PDB entry 7S8C | electron microscopy, 2.85 A resolution | chains B and C of the 4 polymer chains in the assembly

== Chain B (and C) ==
Molecule: Transient receptor potential cation channel subfamily V member 6
From: Homo sapiens
Notes: chain C of this document is another copy of the same molecule, construct and numbering; everything in this record applies to it too
Reference sequence: Q9H1D0 (TRPV6_HUMAN); residues 1-667 here correspond to UniProt positions 41-707 (UniProt number = residue number + 40)
Sequence (683 residues; each row starts with the number of its first residue):
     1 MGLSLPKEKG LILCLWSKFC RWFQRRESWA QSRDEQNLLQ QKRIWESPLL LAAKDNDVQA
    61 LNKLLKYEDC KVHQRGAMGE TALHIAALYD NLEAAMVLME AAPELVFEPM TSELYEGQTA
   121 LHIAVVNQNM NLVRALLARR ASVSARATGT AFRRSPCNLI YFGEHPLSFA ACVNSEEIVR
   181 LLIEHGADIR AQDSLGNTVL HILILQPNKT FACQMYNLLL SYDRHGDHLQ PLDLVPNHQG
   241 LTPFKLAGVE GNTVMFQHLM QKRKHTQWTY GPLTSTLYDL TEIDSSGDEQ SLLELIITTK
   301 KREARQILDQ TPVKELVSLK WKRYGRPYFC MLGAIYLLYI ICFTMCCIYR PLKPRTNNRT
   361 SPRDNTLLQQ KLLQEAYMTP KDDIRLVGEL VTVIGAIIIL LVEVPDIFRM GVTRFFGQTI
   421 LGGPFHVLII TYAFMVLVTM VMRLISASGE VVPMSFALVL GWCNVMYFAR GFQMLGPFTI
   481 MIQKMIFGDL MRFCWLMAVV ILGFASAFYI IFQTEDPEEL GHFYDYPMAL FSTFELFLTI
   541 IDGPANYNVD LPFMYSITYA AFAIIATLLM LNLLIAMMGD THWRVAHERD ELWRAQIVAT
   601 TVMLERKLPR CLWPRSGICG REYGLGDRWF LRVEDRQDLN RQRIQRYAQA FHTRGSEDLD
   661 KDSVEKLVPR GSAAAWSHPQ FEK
Unresolved in the structure: 1-26, 639-683
Differences from the reference sequence: expression tag (668-683)
Ion coordination: Ca2+: Asp-542 (shared with 1 residue of chain A; Asp-542(C) of chain C; 1 residue of chain D)
Ligand contacts:
  - R-Econazole (ECL; 1-[(2R)-2-[(4-chlorobenzyl)oxy]-2-(2,4-dichlorophenyl)ethyl]-1H-imidazole), molecule 1: Leu-337, Val-465, Met-466, Phe-468, Ala-469, Phe-472, Met-474, Leu-475
  - R-Econazole (ECL), molecule 2: Trp-495, Leu-496, Val-499
UniProt features mapped onto this chain:
  - region: Glu-93 to Pro-103 (Interaction with calmodulin), Val-598 to Val-602 (Interaction with S100A10)
  - motif: Ile-541 to Ala-545 (Selectivity filter)
  - binding site (Ca(2+)): Asp-542
  - modified residue: Tyr-161 (Phosphotyrosine)
  - glycosylation: Asn-358 (N-linked (GlcNAc...) asparagine)
Reported in the primary citation:
  - binding site for R-Econazole: Met-466, Ala-469, Phe-472, Met-474, Leu-475, Trp-495, Leu-496, Val-499

== How chain B and chain C interact ==
Residue-residue contacts - 134 pairs, chain B then chain C:
  Gln-267(B) with Asn-37(C); Leu-38(C); Gln-41(C); Tyr-89(C), hydrogen bond (backbone-side chain)
  Trp-268(B) with Asn-37(C); Gln-40(C); Leu-88(C), hydrophobic; Tyr-115(C)
  Thr-269(B) with Leu-88(C); Asn-127(C)
  Tyr-270(B) with Leu-88(C), hydrophobic; Gln-118(C), hydrogen bond; Ile-123(C), hydrophobic; Val-126(C); Phe-152(C); Phe-169(C)
  Gly-271(B) with Val-126(C); Asn-127(C)
  Pro-272(B) with Phe-162(C), hydrophobic
  Leu-273(B) with Leu-159(C), hydrophobic; Ile-160(C), hydrophobic
  Leu-277(B) with Leu-38(C), hydrophobic
  Lys-322(B) with Glu-27(C)
  Arg-323(B) with Glu-27(C), hydrogen bond (side chain-backbone); Gln-31(C), hydrogen bond
  Thr-344(B) with Ser-506(C)
  Cys-347(B) with Ile-510(C); Gln-513(C)
  Ile-348(B) with Tyr-509(C), hydrophobic; Gln-513(C), hydrogen bond (backbone-side chain); Tyr-526(C), hydrophobic
  Arg-350(B) with Ile-510(C), hydrogen bond (side chain-backbone); Gln-513(C), hydrogen bond; Thr-514(C)
  Leu-352(B) with Gln-513(C); Thr-514(C)
  Arg-363(B) with Tyr-547(C), hydrogen bond (side chain-backbone); Asn-548(C); Val-549(C), hydrogen bond (side chain-backbone); Asp-550(C), salt bridge
  Asn-365(B) with Glu-515(C); Asp-516(C), hydrogen bond (backbone-backbone); Glu-519(C), hydrogen bond; Val-549(C); Asp-550(C)
  Thr-366(B) with Thr-514(C); Glu-515(C)
  Leu-367(B) with Thr-514(C), hydrogen bond (backbone-backbone); Asp-516(C); Pro-517(C)
  Leu-368(B) with Gln-513(C); Thr-514(C), hydrogen bond (backbone-backbone)
  Val-451(B) with Ile-510(C); Ile-511(C), hydrophobic
  Val-452(B) with Phe-553(C), hydrophobic; Met-554(C), hydrophobic
  Met-454(B) with Ile-510(C), hydrophobic
  Ser-455(B) with Ile-510(C); Ile-511(C); Met-554(C)
  Phe-456(B) with Met-554(C), hydrophobic
  Leu-458(B) with Gly-503(C); Ser-506(C)
  Val-459(B) with Gly-503(C); Phe-504(C), hydrophobic; Ala-507(C), hydrophobic
  Trp-462(B) with Val-499(C); Leu-502(C), hydrophobic; Gly-503(C)
  Val-465(B) with Val-499(C), hydrophobic
  Met-466(B) with Val-500(C), hydrophobic
  Met-474(B) with Arg-492(C); Trp-495(C)
  Leu-475(B) with Arg-492(C); Leu-496(C), hydrophobic
  Phe-478(B) with Leu-496(C), hydrophobic; Asn-572(C), hydrogen bond (backbone-side chain); Ala-576(C), hydrophobic
  Thr-479(B) with Leu-496(C)
  Met-481(B) with Asn-572(C); Ile-575(C), hydrophobic
  Ile-482(B) with Leu-496(C), hydrophobic; Leu-568(C), hydrophobic; Leu-569(C), hydrophobic; Asn-572(C)
  Met-485(B) with Asn-572(C)
  Ile-486(B) with Leu-568(C), hydrophobic
  Leu-490(B) with Ile-564(C), hydrophobic; Leu-568(C), hydrophobic
  Gly-521(B) with Tyr-547(C)
  His-522(B) with Tyr-547(C), hydrogen bond
  Met-528(B) with Tyr-547(C), hydrophobic
  Phe-531(B) with Ser-556(C)
  Ser-532(B) with Tyr-547(C), hydrogen bond
  Phe-534(B) with Ala-560(C), hydrophobic; Ile-564(C), hydrophobic
  Glu-535(B) with Tyr-559(C)
  Leu-538(B) with Ala-563(C), hydrophobic
  Ile-540(B) with Asp-542(C); Gly-543(C), hydrogen bond (backbone-backbone); Tyr-559(C), hydrophobic; Ala-563(C), hydrophobic
  Ile-541(B) with Tyr-547(C)
  Asp-542(B) with Asp-542(C)
  Leu-574(B) with Leu-571(C), hydrophobic; Leu-574(C), hydrophobic
  Met-577(B) with Leu-571(C), hydrophobic; Ile-575(C)
  Met-578(B) with Ile-575(C), hydrophobic; Met-578(C), hydrophobic
  Thr-581(B) with Ile-575(C)
  His-582(B) with Ile-575(C); Met-578(C), hydrogen bond; Gly-579(C), hydrogen bond (side chain-backbone); Trp-583(C)
  Arg-589(B) with Asp-580(C), salt bridge
  Ile-618(B) with Gln-31(C); Asp-34(C); Leu-38(C), hydrophobic
  Glu-622(B) with Lys-42(C)
  Tyr-623(B) with Glu-35(C); Leu-38(C); Leu-39(C); Lys-42(C); Trp-45(C)
  Leu-625(B) with Leu-38(C), hydrophobic
  Arg-632(B) with Asp-34(C), salt bridge; Asn-37(C), hydrogen bond
  Glu-634(B) with Arg-33(C), salt bridge
  Arg-636(B) with Leu-159(C), hydrogen bond (side chain-backbone); Ile-160(C); Phe-162(C); Gln-206(C); Pro-207(C)
Also at the interface, not in a pair above, chain B (73 interface residues in all): Pro-362, Asp-364, Cys-463, Ala-469, Met-497, Tyr-524, Ala-586, Gly-617, Gly-624, Asp-638
Also at the interface, not in a pair above, chain C (80 interface residues in all): Ala-30, His-122, Met-491, Phe-493, Thr-539, Leu-551, Thr-558, Thr-567, Leu-573, Arg-584

== Overview ==
73 residues of chain B face 80 of chain C across their interface; the contacts include 21 hydrogen bonds and 4
salt bridges. Polar contacts include Arg-363(B)/Asp-550(C), Arg-589(B)/Asp-580(C) and Arg-632(B)/Asp-34(C).
Chain B binds R-Econazole. The paper reports a binding site for R-Econazole at Met-466(B), Ala-469(B) and
Phe-472(B) among others.
Chain B and chain C are both Transient receptor potential cation channel subfamily V member 6 (Homo sapiens);
the structure, Cryo-EM structure of human TRPV6 in complex with inhibitor econazole, was determined by
electron microscopy, deposited together with 7S88, 7S89 and 7S8B.
